PDB entry 3EX9 | X-ray diffraction, 2.20 A resolution | chain A

[Chain A]
Protein: Phenazine biosynthesis protein A/B
Organism: Burkholderia sp
Notes: fragment: PhzA/B
Reference sequence: Q396C9 (Q396C9_BURS3); numbering as in UniProt (aligned over 1-165)
Sequence (185 residues; numbered -19 to 165; the number before each row is that of its first residue; numbers below 1 keep their minus sign (Met-19 is residue -19)):
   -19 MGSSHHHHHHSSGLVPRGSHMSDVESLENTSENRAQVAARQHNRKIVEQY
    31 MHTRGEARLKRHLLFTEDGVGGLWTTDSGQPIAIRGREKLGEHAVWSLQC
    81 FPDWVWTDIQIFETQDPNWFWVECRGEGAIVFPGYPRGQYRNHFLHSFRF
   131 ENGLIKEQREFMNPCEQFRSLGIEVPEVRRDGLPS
Disordered / not traced: -19 to 9, 161-165
Sequence notes: expression tag (-19 to 0)
What the authors report for this chain:
  - conformationally variable residues (order/disorder transition): Asp161 to Ser165
  - catalytic residues: His73, Ser77, Glu140 (proposed by the authors, not directly observed)
  - mutagenesis - P156*: decreased stability

[Summary]
From the paper: catalytic residues His73, Ser77 and Glu140; P156* reduces stability.
Chain A is Phenazine biosynthesis protein A/B (Burkholderia sp); the structure, Crystal structure of PhzA/B
from Burkholderia cepacia R18194 crystallized in C2221, was determined by X-ray diffraction (same publication
as 3B4O, 3B4P and 3CNM).
